2O8N - chain A; structure by X-ray diffraction, 2.00 A resolution.

Chain A:
Molecule: ApoA-I binding protein
Organism: Mus musculus
UniProt: Q8K4Z3 (Q8K4Z3_MOUSE); residues 1-258 here correspond to UniProt positions 25-282 (UniProt number = residue number + 24)
Chain sequence (265 residues; numbered 0 to 264; the number before each row is that of its first residue; numbering starts at 0):
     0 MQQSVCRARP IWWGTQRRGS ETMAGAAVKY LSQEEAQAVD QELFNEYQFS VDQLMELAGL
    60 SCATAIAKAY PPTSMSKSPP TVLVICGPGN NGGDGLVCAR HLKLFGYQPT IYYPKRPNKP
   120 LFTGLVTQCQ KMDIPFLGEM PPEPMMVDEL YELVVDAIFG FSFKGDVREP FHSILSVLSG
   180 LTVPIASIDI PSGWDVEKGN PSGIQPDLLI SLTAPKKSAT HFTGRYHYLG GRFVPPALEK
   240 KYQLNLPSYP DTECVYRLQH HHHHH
Unresolved in the structure: 0-25, 259-264
Sequence notes: modified residue (22, 54, 74, 131, 139, 144-145); expression tag (259-264)
Modified / non-standard residues: Mse0, Mse22 (selenomethionine); Mse54, Mse74, Mse131, Mse139, Mse144, Mse145 (selenomethionine; parent Met)
Swiss-Prot annotation at these positions:
  - binding site ((6S)-NADPHX): Asn89 to Asp93, Gly159 to Asp165, Asp188
  - binding site (K(+)): Asn90, Asp155, Ser191
  - modified residue: Ser19 (Phosphoserine), Lys114 (N6-succinyllysine)
From the paper describing this entry:
  - post-translational modification sites: Ser19

In short:
From UniProt: 13 (6S)-NADPHX-binding residues and 3 K+-binding residues. From the paper: a modification site
at Ser19.
Chain A is ApoA-I binding protein (Mus musculus); the structure, Crystal Structure of Mouse Apolipoprotein A-I
Binding Protein, was determined by X-ray diffraction (same publication as 2DG2).
